6CUF - chains C and 2 of the 24 polymer chains in the assembly; structure by electron microscopy, 4.00 A resolution.

# Chain C (and 2)
Name: Envelope glycoprotein gp120
Organism: Human immunodeficiency virus 1
Notes: chain 2 of this document is another copy of the same molecule, construct and numbering; everything in this record applies to it too
UniProtKB: Q2N0S6 (Q2N0S6_9HIV1); the construct lacks a stretch of the UniProt sequence and is renumbered around it, so the offset changes along the chain: 31-141 = UniProt 30-140; 150-185 = UniProt 141-176; 187-309 = UniProt 186-308; 312-321 = UniProt 309-318; 2 more segments
Sequence (473 residues; numbered 31 to 505 plus 10 insertion-coded residues; 12 numbers in that range are skipped by the numbering (no residue carries them; nothing is unmodelled there); the number before each row is that of its first residue; a row labelled like 185A-185I holds insertion residues (185A, then the next letters in order)):
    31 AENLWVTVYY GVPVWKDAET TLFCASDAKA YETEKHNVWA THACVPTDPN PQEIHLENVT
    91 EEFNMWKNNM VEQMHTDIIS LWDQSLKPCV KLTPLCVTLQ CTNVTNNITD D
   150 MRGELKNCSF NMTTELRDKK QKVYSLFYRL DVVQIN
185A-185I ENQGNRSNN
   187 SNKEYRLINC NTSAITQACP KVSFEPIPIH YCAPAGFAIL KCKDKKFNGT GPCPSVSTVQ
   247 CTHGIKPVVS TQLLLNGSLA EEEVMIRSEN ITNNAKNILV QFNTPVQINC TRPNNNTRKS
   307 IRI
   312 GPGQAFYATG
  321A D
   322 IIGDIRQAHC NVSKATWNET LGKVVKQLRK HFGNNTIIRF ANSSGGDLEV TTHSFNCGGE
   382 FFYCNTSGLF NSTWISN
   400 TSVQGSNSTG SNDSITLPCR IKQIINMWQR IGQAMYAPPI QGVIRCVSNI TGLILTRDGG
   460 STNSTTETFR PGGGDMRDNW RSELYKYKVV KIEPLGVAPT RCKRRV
Not modelled in the structure: 185A-185I, 400-410
Construct notes: conflict Asn332 (Thr330 in Q2N0S6), Cys501 (Ala498 in Q2N0S6)
Disulfide bonds: Cys119-Cys205, Cys126-Cys196, Cys131-Cys157, Cys218-Cys247, Cys228-Cys239, Cys296-Cys331, Cys378-Cys445, Cys385-Cys418
Covalently attached groups: N-acetylglucosamine (NAG) linked to Asn133, Asn156, Asn160, Asn197, Asn234, Asn262, Asn301, Asn355, Asn363, Asn386, Asn392, Asn448; glycan linked to Asn137, Asn276, Asn332
From the paper describing this entry:
  - mutagenesis - S241N: decreased binding to vFP16.02
  - mutagenesis - S241N: decreased binding to vFP20.01
  - post-translational modification sites: Asn88, Asn295, Asn448 (citing earlier work)

# How chain C and chain 2 interact
Contacting residue pairs - 15 pairs, chain C then chain 2:
  Glu164(C) - Cys196(2)
  Glu164(C) - Asn197(2)
  Leu165(C) - Cys126(2)
  Leu165(C) - Val127(2)
  Leu165(C) - Thr128(2)
  Leu165(C) - Arg192(2)
  Arg166(C) - Thr123(2)  hydrogen bond (side chain-backbone)
  Arg166(C) - Cys126(2)  hydrogen bond (backbone-backbone)
  Asp167(C) - Val127(2)
  Asp167(C) - Asn160(2)
  Arg308(C) - Asn197(2)  hydrogen bond
  Pro313(C) - Cys196(2)
  Pro313(C) - Ser199(2)
  Gly314(C) - Thr198(2)
  Gly314(C) - Ser199(2)
Interface residues without a listed pair, chain 2 (12 interface residues in all): Pro124, Ala200

# Overview
7 residues of chain C face 12 of chain 2 across their interface, with 3 hydrogen bonds. Among the polar pairs
are Arg166(C)-Thr123(2), Arg308(C)-Asn197(2) and Arg166(C)-Cys126(2). The paper reports that S241N of chain C
reduces binding to vFP16.02; modification sites Asn88(C), Asn295(C) and Asn448(C).
Chain C and chain 2 are both Envelope glycoprotein gp120 (Human immunodeficiency virus 1); the structure,
Cryo-EM structure at 4.2 A resolution of vaccine-elicited antibody vFP1.01 in complex with HIV-1 Env BG505
..., was determined by electron microscopy together with 6CUE from the same study.
